Entry 3PRX (X-ray diffraction, 4.30 A resolution (low resolution: residue-level contacts below are approximate; hydrogen-bond / salt-bridge calls are withheld)); this record covers chains A and B of the 3 polymer chains in the assembly.

== Chain A ==
Name: Complement C5
Source organism: Homo sapiens
Reference sequence: P01031 (CO5_HUMAN); residues 1-1676 here = UniProt positions 1-1676
Amino-acid sequence (1676 residues; numbered 1 to 1676; the number before each row is that of its first residue):
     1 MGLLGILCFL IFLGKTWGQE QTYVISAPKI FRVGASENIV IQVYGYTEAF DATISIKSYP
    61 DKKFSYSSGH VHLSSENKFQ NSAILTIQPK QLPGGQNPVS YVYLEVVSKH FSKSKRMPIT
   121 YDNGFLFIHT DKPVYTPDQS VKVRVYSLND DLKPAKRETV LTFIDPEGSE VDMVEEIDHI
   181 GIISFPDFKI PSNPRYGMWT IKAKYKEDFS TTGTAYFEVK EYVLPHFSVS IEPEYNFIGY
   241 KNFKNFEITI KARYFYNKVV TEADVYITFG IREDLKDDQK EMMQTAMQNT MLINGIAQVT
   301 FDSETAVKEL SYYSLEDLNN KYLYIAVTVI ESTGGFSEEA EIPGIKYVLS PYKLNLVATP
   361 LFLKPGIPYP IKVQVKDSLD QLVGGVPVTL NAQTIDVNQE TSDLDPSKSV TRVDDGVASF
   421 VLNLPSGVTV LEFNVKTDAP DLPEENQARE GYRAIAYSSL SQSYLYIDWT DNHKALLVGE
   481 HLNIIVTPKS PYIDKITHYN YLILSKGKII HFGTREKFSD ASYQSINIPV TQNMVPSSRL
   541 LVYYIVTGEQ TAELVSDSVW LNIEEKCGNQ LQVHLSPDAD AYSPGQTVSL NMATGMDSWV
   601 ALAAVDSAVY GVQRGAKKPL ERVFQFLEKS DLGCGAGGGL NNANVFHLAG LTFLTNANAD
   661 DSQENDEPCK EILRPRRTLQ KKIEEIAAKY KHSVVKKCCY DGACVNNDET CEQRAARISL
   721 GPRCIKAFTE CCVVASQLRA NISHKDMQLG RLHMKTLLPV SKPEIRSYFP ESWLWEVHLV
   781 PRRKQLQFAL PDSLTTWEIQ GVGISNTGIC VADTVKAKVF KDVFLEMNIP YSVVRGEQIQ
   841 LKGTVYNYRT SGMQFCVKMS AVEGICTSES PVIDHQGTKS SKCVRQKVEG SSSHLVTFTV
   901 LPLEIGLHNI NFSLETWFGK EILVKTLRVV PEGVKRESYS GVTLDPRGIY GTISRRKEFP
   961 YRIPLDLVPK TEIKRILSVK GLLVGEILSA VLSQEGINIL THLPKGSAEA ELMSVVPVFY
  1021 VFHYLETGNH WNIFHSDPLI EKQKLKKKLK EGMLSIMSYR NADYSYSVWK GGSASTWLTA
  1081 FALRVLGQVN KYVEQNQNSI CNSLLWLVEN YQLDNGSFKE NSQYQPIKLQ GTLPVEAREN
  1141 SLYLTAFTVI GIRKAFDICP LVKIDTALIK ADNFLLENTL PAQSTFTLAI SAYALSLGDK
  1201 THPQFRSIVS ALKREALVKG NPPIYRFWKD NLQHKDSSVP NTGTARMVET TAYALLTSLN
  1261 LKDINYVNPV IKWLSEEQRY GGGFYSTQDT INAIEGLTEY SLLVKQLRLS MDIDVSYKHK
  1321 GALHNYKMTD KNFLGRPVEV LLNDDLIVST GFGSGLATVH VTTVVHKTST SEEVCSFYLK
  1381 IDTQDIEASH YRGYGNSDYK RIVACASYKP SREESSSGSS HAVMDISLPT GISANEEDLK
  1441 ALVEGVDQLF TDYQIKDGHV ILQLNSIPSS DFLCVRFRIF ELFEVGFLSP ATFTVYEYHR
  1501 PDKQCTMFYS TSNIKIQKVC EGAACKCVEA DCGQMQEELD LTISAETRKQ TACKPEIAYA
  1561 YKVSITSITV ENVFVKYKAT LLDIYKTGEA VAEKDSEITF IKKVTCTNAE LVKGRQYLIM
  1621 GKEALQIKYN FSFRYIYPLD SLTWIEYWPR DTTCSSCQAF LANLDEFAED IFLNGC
Not modelled in the structure: 1-19, 674-678, 744-750, 1388-1396, 1515-1524
Cystine bridges: C567-C810, C634-C669, C698-C724, C699-C731, C711-C732, C856-C883, C866-C1527, C1101-C1159, C1375-C1505, C1405-C1474, C1532-C1606, C1553-C1676, C1654-C1657
Covalent attachments: N-acetylglucosamine (NAG) linked to N911

== Chain B ==
Name: Cobra venom factor
Source organism: Naja kaouthia
Reference sequence: Q91132 (CO3_NAJKA); residue numbers follow UniProt; this construct covers 1-1642
Amino-acid sequence (1642 residues; each row starts with the number of its first residue):
     1 MERMALYLVA ALLIGFPGSS HGALYTLITP AVLRTDTEEQ ILVEAHGDST PKQLDIFVHD
    61 FPRKQKTLFQ TRVDMNPAGG MLVTPTIEIP AKEVSTDSRQ NQYVVVQVTG PQVRLEKVVL
   121 LSYQSSFLFI QTDKGIYTPG SPVLYRVFSM DHNTSKMNKT VIVEFQTPEG ILVSSNSVDL
   181 NFFWPYNLPD LVSLGTWRIV AKYEHSPENY TAYFDVRKYV LPSFEVRLQP SEKFFYIDGN
   241 ENFHVSITAR YLYGEEVEGV AFVLFGVKID DAKKSIPDSL TRIPIIDGDG KATLKRDTFR
   301 SRFPNLNELV GHTLYASVTV MTESGSDMVV TEQSGIHIVA SPYQIHFTKT PKYFKPGMPY
   361 ELTVYVTNPD GSPAAHVPVV SEAFHSMGTT LSDGTAKLIL NIPLNAQSLP ITVRTNHGDL
   421 PRERQATKSM TAIAYQTQGG SGNYLHVAIT STEIKPGDNL PVNFNVKGNA NSLKQIKYFT
   481 YLILNKGKIF KVGRQPRRDG QNLVTMNLHI TPDLIPSFRF VAYYQVGNNE IVADSVWVDV
   541 KDTCMGTLVV KGDNLIQMPG AAMKIKLEGD PGARVGLVAV DKAVYVLNDK YKISQAKIWD
   601 TIEKSDFGCT AGSGQNNLGV FEDAGLALTT STNLNTKQRS AAKCPQPANR RRRSSVLLLD
   661 SNASKAAEFQ DQDLRKCCED VMHENPMGYT CEKRAKYIQE GDACKAAFLE CCRYIKGVRD
   721 ENQRESELFL ARDDNEDGFI ADSDIISRSD FPKSWLWLTK DLTEEPNSQG ISSKTMSFYL
   781 RDSITTWVVL AVSFTPTKGI CVAEPYEIRV MKVFFIDLQM PYSVVKNEQV EIRAILHNYV
   841 NEDIYVRVEL LYNPAFCSAS TKGQRYRQQF PIKALSSRAV PFVIVPLEQG LHDVEIKASV
   901 QEALWSDGVR KKLKVVPEGV QKSIVTIVKL DPRAKGVGGT QLEVIKARKL DDRVPDTEIE
   961 TKIIIQGDPV AQIIENSIDG SKLNHLIITP SGCGEQNMIR MAAPVIATYY LDTTEQWETL
  1021 GINRRTEAVN QIVTGYAQQM VYKKADHSYA AFTNRASSSW LTAYVVKVFA MAAKMVAGIS
  1081 HEIICGGVRW LILNRQQPDG AFKENAPVLS GTMQGGIQGA EEEVYLTAFI LVALLESKTI
  1141 CNDYVNSLDS SIKKATNYLL KKYEKLQRPY TTALTAYALA AADQLNDDRV LMAASTGRDH
  1201 WEEYNAHTHN IEGTSYALLA LLKMKKFDQT GPIVRWLTDQ NFYGETYGQT QATVMAFQAL
  1261 AEYEIQMPTH KDLNLDITIE LPDREVPIRY RINYENALLA RTVETKLNQD ITVTASGDGK
  1321 ATMTILTFYN AQLQEKANVC NKFHLNVSVE NIHLNAMGAK GALMLKICTR YLGEVDSTMT
  1381 IIDISMLTGF LPDAEDLTRL SKGVDRYISR YEVDNNMAQK VAVIIYLNKV SHSEDECLHF
  1441 KILKHFEVGF IQPGSVKVYS YYNLDEKCTK FYHPDKGTGL LNKICIGNVC RCAGETCSSL
  1501 NHQERIDVPL QIEKACETNV DYVYKTKLLR IEEQDGNDIY VMDVLEVIKQ GTDENPRAKT
  1561 HQYISQRKCQ EALNLKVNDD YLIWGSRSDL LPTKDKISYI ITKNTWIERW PHEDECQEEE
  1621 FQKLCDDFAQ FSYTLTEFGC PT
Not modelled in the structure: 1-22, 153-157, 647-735, 970-1270, 1334-1338, 1355-1359
Cystine bridges: C544-C801, C609-C644, C857-C1492, C1340-C1468, C1368-C1437, C1485-C1490, C1497-C1569, C1516-C1640, C1616-C1625
Covalent attachments: N-acetylglucosamine (NAG) linked to N209, N1346
Swiss-Prot annotation at these positions:
  - region: E736 to S747 (Factor B binding site)
  - binding site (Mg(2+)): P516, D539, V540, D542
  - glycosylation (N-linked (GlcNAc...) asparagine): N153, N158, N209, N1346
  - cross-link: C993 to Q996 (Isoglutamyl cysteine thioester (Cys-Gln))

== Chain A / chain B interface ==
Contacting residue pairs (86):
  G366(A) - Q501(B)
  P368(A) - L503(B)
  P368(A) - T505(B)
  S409(A) - N459(B)
  R412(A) - G457(B)
  R412(A) - D458(B)
  R412(A) - N459(B)
  S419(A) - N459(B)
  S419(A) - N507(B)
  F420(A) - N507(B)
  V421(A) - T505(B)
  V421(A) - N507(B)
  N423(A) - Q495(B)
  N423(A) - R498(B)
  N423(A) - Q501(B)
  N423(A) - V504(B)
  N423(A) - T505(B)
  L424(A) - Q501(B)
  P425(A) - R498(B)
  S426(A) - D499(B)
  T470(A) - T450(B)
  N472(A) - S451(B)
  N472(A) - N459(B)
  H473(A) - K455(B)
  G479(A) - T389(B)
  E480(A) - L391(B)
  H481(A) - M387(B)
  N483(A) - K397(B)
  N483(A) - L398(B)
  N483(A) - I399(B)
  T487(A) - L503(B)
  K489(A) - G500(B)
  K489(A) - Q501(B)
  K489(A) - N502(B)
  F518(A) - N401(B)
  D520(A) - L404(B)
  D520(A) - K467(B)
  A521(A) - G357(B)
  A521(A) - K467(B)
  Y523(A) - M358(B)
  Y523(A) - P359(B)
  Y523(A) - H446(B)
  Y523(A) - N465(B)
  Q524(A) - N401(B)
  S525(A) - I399(B)
  S525(A) - N401(B)
  N527(A) - S386(B)
  K821(A) - L555(B)
  D822(A) - I556(B)
  R849(A) - L555(B)
  R849(A) - I556(B)
  R849(A) - Q557(B)
  T850(A) - D553(B)
  T850(A) - Q557(B)
  Q854(A) - L904(B)
  F855(A) - L904(B)
  C856(A) - L904(B)
  K858(A) - E842(B)
  K858(A) - E902(B)
  I873(A) - E902(B)
  H875(A) - Q901(B)
  Q876(A) - Y845(B)
  S881(A) - E902(B)
  K882(A) - E902(B)
  C883(A) - E902(B)
  C883(A) - A903(B)
  C883(A) - L904(B)
  R885(A) - I740(B)
  R885(A) - L904(B)
  E915(A) - E902(B)
  E915(A) - A903(B)
  E915(A) - L904(B)
  E915(A) - W905(B)
  T916(A) - V813(B)
  T916(A) - L904(B)
  T916(A) - W905(B)
  W917(A) - M558(B)
  W917(A) - K812(B)
  W917(A) - V813(B)
  W917(A) - W905(B)
  W917(A) - S906(B)
  F918(A) - I556(B)
  F918(A) - V813(B)
  G919(A) - V813(B)
  G919(A) - W905(B)
  K920(A) - E842(B)
Other interface residues (no listed pair), chain A (58 interface residues in all): G384, V410, V413, D414, D468, S522, S851, M853, T878, S880
Other interface residues (no listed pair), chain B (53 interface residues in all): G388, P403, H509, A562, Q769, V840

== Summary ==
Chain A and chain B form an interface of 58 and 53 residues respectively. Covalently linked
N-acetylglucosamine: at N911(A). N-acetylglucosamine is covalently linked to N209(B) and N1346(B). From
UniProt: 4 Mg2+-binding residues on chain B.
Chain A is Complement C5 (Homo sapiens) and chain B is Cobra venom factor (Naja kaouthia); the structure,
Structure of Complement C5 in Complex with CVF and SSL7, was determined by X-ray diffraction, deposited
together with 3PVM.
